Entry 5KLE (X-ray diffraction, 1.50 A resolution); this record covers chain A.

# Chain A
Molecule: Carbohydrate binding module E1
From: uncultured bacterium
UniProtKB: A0A0R5P8X1 (A0A0R5P8X1_9BACT); residues 335-427 here correspond to UniProt positions 1-93 (UniProt number = residue number - 334)
Chain sequence (97 residues; each row starts with the number of its first residue):
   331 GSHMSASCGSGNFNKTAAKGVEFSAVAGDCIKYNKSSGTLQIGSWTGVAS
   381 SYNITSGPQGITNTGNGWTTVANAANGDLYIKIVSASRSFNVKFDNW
Not modelled in the structure: 331-332
Disulfides: Cys338-Cys360
Construct notes: expression tag (331-334)
From the paper describing this entry:
  - binding site for beta-D-glucopyranose: Trp375, Trp398, Lys423, Trp427
  - mutagenesis - W375A, W398A, W427A: abolished binding to Avicel
  - mutagenesis - W375A, W398A, W427A: abolished binding to Cellohexaose
  - mutagenesis - K423A (Ka APP = 5 x 103 m-1): unchanged binding to cellohexaose
  - mutagenesis - W375A, W398A, K423A, W427A: abolished binding to Cellopentaose

# Summary
The paper reports a binding site for beta-D-glucopyranose at Trp375, Trp398 and Lys423 among others; W375A,
W398A and K423A, among others, abolish binding to Cellopentaose.
Chain A is Carbohydrate binding module E1 (uncultured bacterium); the structure, Structure of CBM_E1, a novel
carbohydrate-binding module found by sugar cane soil metagenome, complexed with cellopentaose, was determined
by X-ray diffraction together with 5KLC and 5KLF from the same study.
